Entry 5M7J (X-ray diffraction, 3.50 A resolution); this record covers chains C and D of the 4 polymer chains in the assembly.

Chain C:
Protein: Reaction center protein M chain
Organism: Blastochloris viridis
UniProt: P06010 (RCEM_BLAVI); residues 0-323 here correspond to UniProt positions 1-324 (UniProt number = residue number + 1)
Amino-acid sequence (324 residues; each row starts with the number of its first residue; numbering starts at 0):
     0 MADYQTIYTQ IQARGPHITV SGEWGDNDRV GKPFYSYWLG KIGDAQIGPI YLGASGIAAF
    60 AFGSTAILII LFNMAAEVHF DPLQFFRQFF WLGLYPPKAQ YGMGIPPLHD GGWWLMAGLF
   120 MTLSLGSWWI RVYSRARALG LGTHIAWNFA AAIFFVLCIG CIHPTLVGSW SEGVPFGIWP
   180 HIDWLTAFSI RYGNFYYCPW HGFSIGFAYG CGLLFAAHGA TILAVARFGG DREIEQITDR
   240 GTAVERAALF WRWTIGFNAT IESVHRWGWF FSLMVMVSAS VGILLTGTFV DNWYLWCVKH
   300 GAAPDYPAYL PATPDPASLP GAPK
Not modelled in the structure: 0
Curated features (UniProtKB/Swiss-Prot):
  - binding site ((7R,8Z)-bacteriochlorophyll b): His180, His200
  - binding site (Fe cation): His217, Glu232, His264
  - binding site (a ubiquinone): Trp250
Bound ions: Fe2+: His217, Glu232, His264 (shared with 2 residues of chain B)
Ligand contacts:
  - bacteriochlorophyll a (BCL), molecule 1: Gly62, Ala65, Ile66, Ile69, Met120, Leu124, Phe148, Ala151, Ile152, Phe154, Val155, Ile158, Phe175, Trp183, Leu184, Thr185, Phe187, Ser188, Phe194, Tyr195, His200, Ser203, Ile204, Ala207, Tyr208, Val274, Met275, Ala278, Gly281, Ile282
  - bacteriochlorophyll a (BCL), molecule 2: Met120, Phe154, Val155, Ile158, Val173, Ile177, Trp178, His180, Ile181, Trp183, Leu184
  - bacteriochlorophyll a (BCL), molecule 3: Leu184, Tyr195, Tyr208
  - bacteriochlorophyll a (BCL), molecule 4: Tyr195, Gly201, Ile204, Gly205, Tyr208, Gly209, Leu212, Phe270
  - bacteriopheophytin b (BPB), molecule 1: Ala58, Phe59, Gly62, Ser63, Ile66, Leu67, Leu70, Ser123, Leu124, Trp127, Val131, Ile144, Asn147, Phe148, Ala151, Ser271, Val274, Met275
  - bacteriopheophytin b (BPB), molecule 2: Tyr208, Gly211, Leu212, Ala215, Ala216, Trp250, Thr253, Ile254
  - MPG ([(Z)-octadec-9-enyl] (2R)-2,3-bis(oxidanyl)propanoate), molecule 1: Ala1, Asp2, Thr5, Ile6
  - MPG, molecule 2: Val29, Gly30, Lys31, Ile46, Gly47, Ile49
  - menaquinone-7 (MQ7): Leu212, Leu213, Ala216, His217, Thr220, Val243, Ala246, Ala247, Trp250, Ile254, Phe256, Asn257, Ala258, Thr259, Ile260, Val263, Trp266, Phe270
  - 15-cis-1,2-dihydroneurosporene (NS5): Ile66, Ile69, Leu70, Met73, Phe88, Ile104, Leu114, Gly117, Leu118, Met120, Thr121, Val155, Leu156, Ile158, Gly159, Cys160, Trp169, Val173, Pro174, Phe175, Gly176, Ile177, His180
  - octaprenyl pyrophosphate (OTP; (2E,6E,10E,14E,18E,22E,26E)-3,7,11,15,19,23,27,31-octamethyldotriaconta-2,6,10,14,18,22,26,30-octaenyl trihydrogen diphosphate): Tyr195, Pro198, Gly201, Phe202, Gly205, Phe206, Phe256, Trp266, Phe270, Trp295, Cys296, His299, Ala301

Chain D:
Protein: Reaction center protein H chain
Organism: Blastochloris viridis
UniProt: P06008 (RCEH_BLAVI); numbering as in UniProt (aligned over 2-258)
Amino-acid sequence (258 residues; each row starts with the number of its first residue):
     1 MYHGALAQHL DIAQLVWYAQ WLVIWTVVLL YLRREDRREG YPLVEPLGLV KLAPEDGQVY
    61 ELPYPKTFVL PHGGTVTVPR RRPETRELKL AQTDGFEGAP LQPTGNPLVD AVGPASYAER
   121 AEVVDATVDG KAKIVPLRVA TDFSIAEGDV DPRGLPVVAA DGVEAGTVTD LWVDRSEHYF
   181 RYLELSVAGS ARTALIPLGF CDVKKDKIVV TSILSEQFAN VPRLQSRDQI TLREEDKVSA
   241 YYAGGLLYAT PERAESLL
Not modelled in the structure: 46-60
Sequence notes: expression tag (1)
Modified / non-standard residues: Met1 (N-formylmethionine; FME)
Ligand contacts: octaprenyl pyrophosphate (OTP; (2E,6E,10E,14E,18E,22E,26E)-3,7,11,15,19,23,27,31-octamethyldotriaconta-2,6,10,14,18,22,26,30-octaenyl trihydrogen diphosphate): Gln14, Trp17, Trp21, Trp25, Val28, Leu29

How chain C and chain D interact:
Pairs across the interface - 110 pairs, chain C then chain D:
  Ala1(C) with Gly199(D)
  Asp2(C) with Gly199(D)
  Tyr3(C) with Asp202(D)
  Gln4(C) with Tyr179(D), hydrogen bond; Leu198(D); Gly199(D)
  Thr8(C) with Tyr179(D)
  Gln9(C) with Leu198(D); Cys201(D); Asp202(D); Val203(D)
  Ile10(C) with Val150(D); Pro152(D), hydrophobic; Leu171(D), hydrophobic; Phe180(D)
  Gln11(C) with Ile145(D); Ala146(D), hydrogen bond (backbone-backbone); Phe180(D)
  Ala12(C) with Ser144(D); Val173(D), hydrophobic; His178(D); Tyr179(D); Phe180(D), hydrophobic
  Arg13(C) with Phe143(D); Ser144(D), hydrogen bond (backbone-backbone); Ala146(D)
  Gly14(C) with His178(D)
  Pro15(C) with Asp142(D); His178(D)
  Ile17(C) with Arg175(D); Ser176(D); His178(D)
  Tyr36(C) with Glu147(D); Gly148(D)
  Pro198(C) with Trp17(D)
  Trp199(C) with Ala13(D); Val16(D), hydrophobic; Trp17(D); Gln20(D), hydrogen bond
  Phe202(C) with Gln20(D); Trp21(D); Ile24(D), hydrophobic
  Phe206(C) with Ile24(D), hydrophobic
  Arg226(C) with Gly199(D), hydrogen bond (side chain-backbone); Phe200(D); Ser239(D); Leu246(D)
  Phe227(C) with Ala243(D), hydrophobic
  Asp230(C) with Arg181(D), salt bridge
  Arg231(C) with Asp125(D), salt bridge; Ile134(D); Arg181(D); Leu232(D)
  Glu234(C) with Arg120(D), hydrogen bond (backbone-side chain); Asp125(D); Lys133(D), salt bridge
  Gln235(C) with Arg120(D)
  Ile236(C) with Phe68(D), hydrophobic
  Thr237(C) with Phe68(D); Val76(D)
  Asp238(C) with Arg120(D), salt bridge; Ala121(D), hydrogen bond (side chain-backbone); Leu232(D)
  Arg239(C) with Glu39(D), salt bridge; Ala118(D); Arg120(D)
  Gly240(C) with Ala118(D); Arg120(D); Asp236(D)
  Thr241(C) with Ser116(D), hydrogen bond (side chain-backbone); Ala118(D); Asp236(D), hydrogen bond (backbone-side chain)
  Glu244(C) with Ala118(D)
  Arg245(C) with Pro114(D), hydrogen bond (side chain-backbone); Ser116(D), hydrogen bond (side chain-backbone); Ala240(D)
  Arg251(C) with Tyr41(D)
  Asn257(C) with Asp36(D)
  Ala258(C) with Asp36(D)
  Thr259(C) with Glu35(D); Asp36(D); Glu39(D)
  Glu261(C) with Lys66(D), salt bridge; Phe68(D)
  Ser262(C) with Glu35(D); Asp36(D), hydrogen bond
  Arg265(C) with Tyr31(D), hydrogen bond; Leu32(D); Glu35(D), salt bridge; Lys66(D)
  Trp266(C) with Val28(D), hydrophobic; Leu32(D), hydrophobic; Asp36(D), hydrogen bond
  Phe269(C) with Val27(D), hydrophobic; Leu32(D), hydrophobic
  Ser277(C) with Gln20(D), hydrogen bond
  Val280(C) with Val16(D), hydrophobic
  Leu284(C) with Ala13(D), hydrophobic
  Thr287(C) with His3(D)
  Phe288(C) with His3(D); Gly4(D); Ile12(D), hydrophobic
  Val289(C) with Ala13(D), hydrophobic
  Trp295(C) with Asp11(D), hydrogen bond; Ala13(D); Gln14(D)
  Lys298(C) with His9(D); Asp11(D), salt bridge
  His299(C) with Asp11(D), salt bridge; Gln14(D)
Also at the interface, not in a pair above, chain C (53 interface residues in all): Asp43, Met273, Trp292
Also at the interface, not in a pair above, chain D (69 interface residues in all): Arg38, Gly40, Leu70, Val78, Ala115, Tyr117, Asp149, Glu177, Pro197

In short:
Chain C and chain D form an interface of 53 and 69 residues respectively; the contacts include 16 hydrogen
bonds and 9 salt bridges. Polar pairs include Asp230(C)-Arg181(D), Arg231(C)-Asp125(D) and
Glu234(C)-Lys133(D). Octaprenyl pyrophosphate is bound between chain C and chain D.
Chain C is Reaction center protein M chain and chain D is Reaction center protein H chain, both from
Blastochloris viridis; the structure, Blastochloris viridis photosynthetic reaction center structure using
best crystal approach, was determined by X-ray diffraction together with 5M7K and 5M7L from the same study.
